Entry 6RIN (electron microscopy, 3.70 A resolution); this record covers chains T and C of the 9 polymer chains in the assembly.

# Chain T
Molecule: Template DNA
Sequence (39 nucleotides; each row starts with the number of its first residue):
     1 GCAGCTAGCCATGCACATCGCCTGGAATGGGTGATGTGC
Unresolved in the structure: 1, 29-39

# Chain C
Protein: DNA-directed RNA polymerase subunit beta
Organism: Escherichia coli (strain K12)
Notes: EC 2.7.7.6
UniProtKB: P0A8V2 (RPOB_ECOLI); residue numbers follow UniProt; this construct covers 1-1342
Chain sequence (1342 residues; each row starts with the number of its first residue):
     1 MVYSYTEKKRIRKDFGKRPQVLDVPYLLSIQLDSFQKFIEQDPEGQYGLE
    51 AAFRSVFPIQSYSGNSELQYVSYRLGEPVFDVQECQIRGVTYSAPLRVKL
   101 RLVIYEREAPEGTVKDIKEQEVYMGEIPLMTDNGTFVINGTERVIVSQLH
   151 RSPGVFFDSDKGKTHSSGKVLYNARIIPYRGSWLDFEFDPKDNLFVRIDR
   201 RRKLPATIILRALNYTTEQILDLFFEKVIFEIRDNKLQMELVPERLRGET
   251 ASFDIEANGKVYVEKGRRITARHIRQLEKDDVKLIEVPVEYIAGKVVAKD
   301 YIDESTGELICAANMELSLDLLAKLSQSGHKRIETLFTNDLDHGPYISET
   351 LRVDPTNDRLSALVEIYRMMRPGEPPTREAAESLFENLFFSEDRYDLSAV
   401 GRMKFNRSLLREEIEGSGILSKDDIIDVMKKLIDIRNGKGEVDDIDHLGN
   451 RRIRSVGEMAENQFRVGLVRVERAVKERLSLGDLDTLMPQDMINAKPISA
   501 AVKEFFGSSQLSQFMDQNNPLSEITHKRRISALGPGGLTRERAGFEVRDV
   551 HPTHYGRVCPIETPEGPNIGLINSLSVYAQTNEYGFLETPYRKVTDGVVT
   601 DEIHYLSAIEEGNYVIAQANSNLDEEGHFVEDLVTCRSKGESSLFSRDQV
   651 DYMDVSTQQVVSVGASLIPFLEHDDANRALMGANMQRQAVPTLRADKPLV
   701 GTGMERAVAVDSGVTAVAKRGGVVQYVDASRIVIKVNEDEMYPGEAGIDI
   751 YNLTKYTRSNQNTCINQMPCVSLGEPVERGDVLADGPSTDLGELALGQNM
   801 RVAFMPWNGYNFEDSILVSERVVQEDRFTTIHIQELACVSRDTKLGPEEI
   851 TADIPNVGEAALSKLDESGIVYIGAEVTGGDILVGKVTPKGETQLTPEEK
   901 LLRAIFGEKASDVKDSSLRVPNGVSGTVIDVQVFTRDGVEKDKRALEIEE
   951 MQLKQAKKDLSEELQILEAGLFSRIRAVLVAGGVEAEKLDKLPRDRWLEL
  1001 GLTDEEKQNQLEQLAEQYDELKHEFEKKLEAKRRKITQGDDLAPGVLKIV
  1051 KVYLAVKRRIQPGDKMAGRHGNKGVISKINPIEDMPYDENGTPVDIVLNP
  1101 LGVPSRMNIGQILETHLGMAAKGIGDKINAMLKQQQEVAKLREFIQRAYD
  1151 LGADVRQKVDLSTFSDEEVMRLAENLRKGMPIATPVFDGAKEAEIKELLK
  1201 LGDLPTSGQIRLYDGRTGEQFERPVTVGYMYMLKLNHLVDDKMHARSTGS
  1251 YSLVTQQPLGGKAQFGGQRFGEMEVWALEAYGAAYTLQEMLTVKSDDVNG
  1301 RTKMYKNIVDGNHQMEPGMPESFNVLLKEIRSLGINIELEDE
Unresolved in the structure: 1, 891-912
Swiss-Prot annotation at these positions:
  - modified residue (N6-acetyllysine): Lys1022, Lys1200
  - mutagenesis: Ile561 (I561S: Resistant to antibiotics salinamide A and B), Ile569 (I569S: Resistant to antibiotics salinamide A and B), Ala665 (A665E: Resistant to antibiotics salinamide A and B), Asp675 (D675A/G: Resistant to antibiotics salinamide A and B), Asn677 (N677H/K: Resistant to antibiotics salinamide A and B), Leu680 (L680M: Resistant to antibiotics salinamide A and B), Glu813 (E813K: Disrupts the enzyme's active center)

# Interface between chain T and chain C
Pairs across the interface (8; chain T residue first):
  DC16(T) with Met1273(C), sugar contact
  DA17(T) with Arg1269(C), salt bridge to the phosphate
  DT18(T) with Arg1269(C), phosphate contact
  DC19(T) with Gly1261(C), phosphate contact; Lys1262(C), hydrogen bond to the phosphate
  DT23(T) with Asn139(C), phosphate contact; Ser508(C), sugar contact
  DA27(T) with Lys496(C), salt bridge to the phosphate
Interface residues without a listed pair, chain T (10 interface residues in all): DG8, DG20, DC21, DC22
Interface residues without a listed pair, chain C (12 interface residues in all): Thr141, His165, Phe514, Ala1263, Gly1271

# Overview
10 residues of chain T face 12 of chain C across their interface, with 1 hydrogen bond and 2 salt bridges.
Polar contacts include DC19(T)-Lys1262(C), DA17(T)-Arg1269(C) and DA27(T)-Lys496(C). UniProt lists 7
mutagenesis sites on chain C.
Here chain T is Template DNA and chain C is DNA-directed RNA polymerase subunit beta (Escherichia coli (strain
K12)). Entry 6RIN (Cryo-EM structure of E. coli RNA polymerase backtracked elongation complex bound to GreB
transcription factor) was determined by electron microscopy together with 6RH3, 6RI7, 6RI9 and 6RIP from the
same study.
